3A0M - chains A and B of the 3 polymer chains in the assembly; structure by X-ray diffraction, 1.02 A resolution.

# Chain A (and B)
Molecule: collagen-like peptide
Notes: chain B of this document is another copy of the same molecule, construct and numbering; everything in this record applies to it too
Chain sequence (27 residues; each row starts with the number of its first residue):
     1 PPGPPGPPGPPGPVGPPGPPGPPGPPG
Unresolved in the structure: 27 (chain B: 1-3)
Modified residues: P13 (4-hydroxyproline; HYP)

# Interface between chain A and chain B
Contacting residue pairs (47):
  P1(A) - P4(B)
  P2(A) - P4(B)
  G3(A) - P4(B)  hydrogen bond (backbone-backbone)
  G3(A) - P5(B)
  G3(A) - G6(B)
  P4(A) - G6(B)
  P5(A) - P7(B)
  G6(A) - P7(B)  hydrogen bond (backbone-backbone)
  G6(A) - P8(B)
  G6(A) - G9(B)
  G6(A) - P10(B)
  P7(A) - G9(B)
  P7(A) - P10(B)
  P8(A) - P10(B)
  G9(A) - P10(B)  hydrogen bond (backbone-backbone)
  G9(A) - G12(B)
  G9(A) - P13(B)
  P10(A) - G12(B)
  P11(A) - P13(B)
  G12(A) - P13(B)  hydrogen bond (backbone-backbone)
  G12(A) - G15(B)
  G12(A) - P16(B)
  P13(A) - G15(B)
  V14(A) - P16(B)
  V14(A) - P17(B)
  V14(A) - G18(B)
  G15(A) - P16(B)  hydrogen bond (backbone-backbone)
  G15(A) - G18(B)
  G15(A) - P19(B)
  P16(A) - G18(B)
  P17(A) - P19(B)
  G18(A) - P19(B)  hydrogen bond (backbone-backbone)
  G18(A) - P20(B)
  G18(A) - G21(B)
  P19(A) - G21(B)
  P20(A) - P22(B)
  G21(A) - P22(B)  hydrogen bond (backbone-backbone)
  G21(A) - P23(B)
  G21(A) - G24(B)
  G21(A) - P25(B)
  P22(A) - G24(B)
  P22(A) - P25(B)
  P23(A) - P25(B)
  G24(A) - P25(B)  hydrogen bond (backbone-backbone)
  G24(A) - G27(B)
  P25(A) - G27(B)
  P26(A) - G27(B)
Also at the interface, not in a pair above, chain B (24 interface residues in all): P11, V14, P26

# Overview
The interface between chain A and chain B involves 26 residues on one side and 24 on the other; the contacts
include 8 hydrogen bonds. Main-chain hydrogen bonds include G3(A)-P4(B), G6(A)-P7(B) and G9(A)-P10(B).
Both chains are collagen-like peptide. Entry 3A0M (Structure of (PPG)4-OVG-(PPG)4, monoclinic, twinned
crystal) was determined by X-ray diffraction, deposited together with 3ADM and 3A1H.
